PDB entry 8SSQ | X-ray diffraction, 3.12 A resolution | chains A and C of the 3 polymer chains in the assembly

# Chain A
Molecule: Transcriptional repressor CTCF
Source organism: Homo sapiens
Notes: fragment: Zinc finger domains 3-11
UniProt: P49711 (CTCF_HUMAN); numbering as in UniProt (aligned over 319-606)
Chain sequence (288 residues; row label = number of the first residue in the row):
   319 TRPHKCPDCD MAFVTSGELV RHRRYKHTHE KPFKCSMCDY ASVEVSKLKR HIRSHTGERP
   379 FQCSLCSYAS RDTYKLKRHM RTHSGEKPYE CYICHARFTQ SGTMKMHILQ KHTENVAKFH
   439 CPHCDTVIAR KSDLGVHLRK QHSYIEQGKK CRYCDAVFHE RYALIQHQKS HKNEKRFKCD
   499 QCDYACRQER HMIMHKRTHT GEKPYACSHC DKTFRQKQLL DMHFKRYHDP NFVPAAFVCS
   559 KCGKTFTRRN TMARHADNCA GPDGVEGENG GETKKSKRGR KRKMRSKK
Not modelled in the structure: 579-606
Ion coordination: Zn2+ site 1: Cys-324, Cys-327, His-340, His-345; Zn2+ site 2: Cys-353, Cys-356, His-369, His-373; Zn2+ site 3: Cys-381, Cys-384, His-397, His-401; Zn2+ site 4: Cys-409, Cys-412, His-425, His-430; Zn2+ site 5: Cys-439, Cys-442, His-455, His-460; Zn2+ site 6: Cys-469, Cys-472, His-485, His-489; Zn2+ site 7: Cys-497, Cys-500, His-513, His-517; Zn2+ site 8: Cys-525, Cys-528, His-541, His-546; Zn2+ site 9: Cys-557, Cys-560, His-573, Cys-577
From the paper describing this entry:
  - binding site for DNA (35-MER) Strand 2 (chain C): Arg-479, Arg-508, Gln-536, Arg-566
  - specificity-determining residues: Arg-508, Gln-536
  - binding site for DNA (35-MER) Strand I: Arg-566
  - self-association interface (contacts with another copy of this molecule); pairs are residue here / residue on that copy: Asp-473/His-477

# Chain C
Molecule: DNA (35-MER) Strand 2
Sequence (35 nucleotides; each row starts with the number of its first residue):
     1 GTGCAGTACC ACATTTAACC AGCAGGGGGC GCTAA

# Interface between chain A and chain C
Residue-residue contacts (78; chain A residue first):
  Arg-320(A) / DG31(C)  salt bridge to the phosphate
  Phe-331(A) / DC30(C)  sugar contact
  Phe-331(A) / DG31(C)  phosphate contact
  Glu-336(A) / DG31(C)  base contact
  Glu-336(A) / DC32(C)  base contact
  Arg-339(A) / DC30(C)  base contact
  Arg-339(A) / DG31(C)  hydrogen bond to the base
  His-340(A) / DC30(C)  salt bridge to the phosphate
  Tyr-343(A) / DG29(C)  phosphate contact
  Tyr-343(A) / DC30(C)  phosphate contact
  Lys-344(A) / DG29(C)  salt bridge to the phosphate
  Lys-349(A) / DG28(C)  salt bridge to the phosphate
  Tyr-358(A) / DG27(C)  sugar contact
  Tyr-358(A) / DG28(C)  hydrogen bond to the phosphate
  Glu-362(A) / DC30(C)  hydrogen bond to the base
  Lys-365(A) / DG29(C)  hydrogen bond to the base
  Lys-365(A) / DC30(C)  base contact
  Arg-368(A) / DG27(C)  hydrogen bond to the base
  Arg-368(A) / DG28(C)  hydrogen bond to the base
  His-369(A) / DG27(C)  salt bridge to the phosphate
  Ser-372(A) / DG26(C)  phosphate contact
  Arg-377(A) / DG25(C)  salt bridge to the phosphate
  Tyr-386(A) / DG25(C)  hydrogen bond to the phosphate
  Arg-389(A) / DG25(C)  hydrogen bond to the phosphate
  Arg-389(A) / DG26(C)  salt bridge to the phosphate
  Lys-393(A) / DG26(C)  hydrogen bond to the base
  Lys-393(A) / DG27(C)  base contact
  Arg-396(A) / DA24(C)  base contact
  Arg-396(A) / DG25(C)  hydrogen bond to the base
  His-397(A) / DA24(C)  salt bridge to the phosphate
  Thr-400(A) / DC23(C)  sugar contact
  Thr-400(A) / DA24(C)  phosphate contact
  Lys-405(A) / DG22(C)  salt bridge to the phosphate
  Arg-415(A) / DG22(C)  phosphate contact
  Phe-416(A) / DA21(C)  phosphate contact
  Phe-416(A) / DG22(C)  phosphate contact
  Thr-417(A) / DG22(C)  phosphate contact
  Thr-417(A) / DC23(C)  phosphate contact
  Gln-418(A) / DC23(C)  hydrogen bond to the base
  Gln-418(A) / DA24(C)  hydrogen bond to the base
  Thr-421(A) / DA21(C)  sugar contact
  Thr-421(A) / DG22(C)  base contact
  Thr-421(A) / DC23(C)  base contact
  His-425(A) / DA21(C)  salt bridge to the phosphate
  Gln-428(A) / DC20(C)  phosphate contact
  Lys-429(A) / DC20(C)  salt bridge to the phosphate
  Lys-429(A) / DA21(C)  phosphate contact
  Ile-446(A) / DC19(C)  phosphate contact
  Ala-447(A) / DC19(C)  hydrogen bond to the phosphate
  Arg-448(A) / DC19(C)  sugar contact
  Arg-448(A) / DC20(C)  salt bridge to the phosphate
  Asp-451(A) / DC19(C)  base contact
  Asp-451(A) / DC20(C)  hydrogen bond to the base
  His-455(A) / DA18(C)  salt bridge to the phosphate
  Lys-458(A) / DA17(C)  salt bridge to the phosphate
  Gln-459(A) / DA17(C)  phosphate contact
  Arg-479(A) / DT16(C)  salt bridge to the phosphate
  Arg-479(A) / DA17(C)  salt bridge to the phosphate
  Lys-493(A) / DT7(C)  salt bridge to the phosphate
  Tyr-502(A) / DG6(C)  sugar contact
  Tyr-502(A) / DT7(C)  hydrogen bond to the phosphate
  Arg-508(A) / DA8(C)  base contact
  His-509(A) / DT7(C)  base contact
  His-513(A) / DG6(C)  salt bridge to the phosphate
  Thr-516(A) / DA5(C)  phosphate contact
  Thr-516(A) / DG6(C)  phosphate contact
  Phe-532(A) / DC4(C)  phosphate contact
  Arg-533(A) / DA5(C)  salt bridge to the phosphate
  Gln-534(A) / DA5(C)  base contact
  Gln-536(A) / DG6(C)  hydrogen bond to the base
  Leu-537(A) / DC4(C)  phosphate contact
  Arg-544(A) / DT2(C)  salt bridge to the phosphate
  Arg-544(A) / DG3(C)  salt bridge to the phosphate
  Tyr-545(A) / DG3(C)  hydrogen bond to the phosphate
  Thr-565(A) / DG1(C)  sugar contact
  Thr-565(A) / DT2(C)  phosphate contact
  Arg-566(A) / DT2(C)  base contact
  Arg-566(A) / DG3(C)  hydrogen bond to the base
Also at the interface, not in a pair above, chain A (59 interface residues in all): Met-329, Ala-330, Thr-333, Ala-359, Ala-503, Met-512
Also at the interface, not in a pair above, chain C (26 interface residues in all): DT33

# In short
Chain A and chain C form an interface of 59 and 26 residues respectively, with 18 hydrogen bonds and 21 salt
bridges. Polar pairs include Arg-339(A)/DG31(C), Glu-362(A)/DC30(C) and Lys-365(A)/DG29(C). From the paper: a
binding site for DNA (35-MER) Strand 2 (chain C) at Arg-479(A), Arg-508(A) and Gln-536(A) among others; a
binding site for DNA (35-MER) Strand I at Arg-566(A).
Here chain A is Transcriptional repressor CTCF (Homo sapiens) and chain C is DNA (35-MER) Strand 2. Entry 8SSQ
(ZnFs 3-11 of CCCTC-binding factor (CTCF) Complexed with 35mer DNA 35-4) was determined by X-ray diffraction,
deposited together with 8SSR, 8SSS, 8SST and 8SSU.
